PDB entry 6HW6 | X-ray diffraction, 2.70 A resolution | chains N and a of the 28 polymer chains in the assembly

[Chain N]
Protein: Proteasome subunit beta type-1
Source organism: Saccharomyces cerevisiae (strain ATCC 204508 / S288c)
Notes: EC 3.4.25.1
Reference sequence: P38624 (PSB1_YEAST); residues 1-196 here correspond to UniProt positions 20-215 (UniProt number = residue number + 19)
Sequence (196 residues; each row starts with the number of its first residue):
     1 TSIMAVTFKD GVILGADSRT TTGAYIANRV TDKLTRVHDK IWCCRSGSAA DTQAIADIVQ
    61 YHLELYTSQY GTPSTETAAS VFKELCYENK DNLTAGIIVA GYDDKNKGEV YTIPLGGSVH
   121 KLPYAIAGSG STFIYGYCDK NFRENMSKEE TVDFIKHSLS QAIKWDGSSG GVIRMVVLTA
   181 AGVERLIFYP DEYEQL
Bound ions: Mg2+ site 1: Asp51 (shared with 1 residue of chain H); Mg2+ site 2: Ile163, Asp166, Ser169

[Chain a]
Protein: Proteasome subunit beta type-7
Source organism: Saccharomyces cerevisiae (strain ATCC 204508 / S288c)
Notes: EC 3.4.25.1
Reference sequence: P30657 (PSB7_YEAST); residues -12 to 233 here correspond to UniProt positions 21-266 (UniProt number = residue number + 33)
Sequence (246 residues; numbered -12 to 233; the number before each row is that of its first residue; numbers below 1 keep their minus sign (Thr-12 is residue -12)):
   -12 TQIANAGASP MVNTQQPIVT GTSVISMKYD NGVIIAADNL GSYGSLLRFN GVERLIPVGD
    48 NTVVGISGDI SDMQHIERLL KDLVTENAYD NPLADAEEAL EPSYIFEYLA TVMYQRRSKM
   108 NPLWNAIIVA GVQSNGDQFL RYVNLLGVTY SSPTLATGFG AHMANPLLRK VVDRESDIPK
   168 TTVQVAEEAI VNAMRVLYYR DARSSRNFSL AIIDKNTGLT FKKNLQVENM KWDFAKDIKG
   228 YGTQKI
Disordered / not traced: -12 to 0

[Interface between chain N and chain a]
Contacting residue pairs - 64 pairs, chain N then chain a:
  Arg19(N) - Ala189(a)
  Ala24(N) - Phe146(a)
  Ala24(N) - Arg187(a)
  Ala24(N) - Asp188(a)
  Ala24(N) - Ala189(a)  hydrogen bond (backbone-backbone)
  Ala24(N) - Arg190(a)
  Tyr25(N) - Phe146(a)
  Tyr25(N) - Arg187(a)
  Ile26(N) - Tyr186(a)
  Ile26(N) - Arg187(a)  hydrogen bond (backbone-backbone)
  Ile26(N) - Asp188(a)
  Ile26(N) - Ala189(a)
  Ala27(N) - Arg187(a)  hydrogen bond (backbone-side chain)
  Asn28(N) - Arg187(a)
  Arg29(N) - Tyr186(a)
  Arg29(N) - Lys218(a)  hydrogen bond (side chain-backbone)
  Arg29(N) - Trp219(a)
  Arg29(N) - Phe221(a)
  Val30(N) - Phe221(a)  hydrophobic
  Val30(N) - Ala222(a)  hydrophobic
  Val30(N) - Ile225(a)  hydrophobic
  Asp32(N) - Lys226(a)
  Asp32(N) - Gly227(a)  hydrogen bond (side chain-backbone)
  Asp32(N) - Gln231(a)
  Leu34(N) - Gln231(a)
  Thr35(N) - Tyr228(a)
  Thr35(N) - Gln231(a)
  Arg36(N) - Gln231(a)  hydrogen bond (backbone-side chain)
  Arg36(N) - Ile233(a)
  Trp42(N) - Gln231(a)
  Trp42(N) - Ile233(a)
  Arg45(N) - Tyr228(a)
  Gln53(N) - Tyr228(a)  hydrogen bond (backbone-side chain)
  Ala56(N) - Tyr228(a)
  Asp57(N) - Tyr228(a)  hydrogen bond
  Phe133(N) - Leu33(a)  hydrophobic
  Lys164(N) - Leu34(a)
  Trp165(N) - Ser32(a)
  Trp165(N) - Leu33(a)
  Trp165(N) - Leu34(a)  hydrogen bond (backbone-backbone)
  Trp165(N) - Arg35(a)
  Asp166(N) - Ser32(a)
  Asp166(N) - Leu34(a)
  Gly167(N) - Ser32(a)  hydrogen bond (backbone-backbone)
  Gly167(N) - Leu34(a)
  Gly167(N) - Ala189(a)
  Gly167(N) - Arg190(a)
  Gly171(N) - Trp219(a)
  Val172(N) - Trp219(a)  hydrophobic
  Val172(N) - Ala222(a)  hydrophobic
  Arg174(N) - Ala222(a)  hydrogen bond (side chain-backbone)
  Arg174(N) - Ile225(a)
  Val183(N) - Ile233(a)  hydrophobic
  Arg185(N) - Gln231(a)
  Arg185(N) - Ile233(a)  hydrogen bond (side chain-backbone)
  Ile187(N) - Ala222(a)
  Ile187(N) - Lys223(a)
  Tyr189(N) - Trp219(a)
  Tyr189(N) - Asp220(a)
  Tyr189(N) - Lys223(a)
  Pro190(N) - Trp219(a)
  Asp191(N) - Arg193(a)  salt bridge
  Glu194(N) - Tyr185(a)  hydrogen bond
  Glu194(N) - Arg193(a)  salt bridge
Interface residues without a listed pair, chain N (36 interface residues in all): Thr21, Gly23, Ile163, Ser168
Interface residues without a listed pair, chain a (26 interface residues in all): Met150, Met217

[Overview]
Chain N and chain a form an interface of 36 and 26 residues respectively; the contacts include 13 hydrogen
bonds and 2 salt bridges. Among the polar pairs are Asp191(N)-Arg193(a), Glu194(N)-Arg193(a) and
Ala27(N)-Arg187(a). Ile163(N), Asp166(N) and Ser169(N) coordinate Mg2+ site 2.
Here chain N is Proteasome subunit beta type-1 and chain a is Proteasome subunit beta type-7, both from
Saccharomyces cerevisiae (strain ATCC 204508 / S288c). Entry 6HW6 (Yeast 20S proteasome in complex with 20)
was determined by X-ray diffraction together with 6HTB, 6HTC, 6HTD, 6HTP, 6HTR, 6HUB and 30 further entries
from the same study.
